4HJ3 - chains A and B; structure by X-ray diffraction, 2.64 A resolution.

Chain A (and B):
Name: LOV protein
Source organism: Rhodobacter sphaeroides
Notes: engineered mutation(s): A138Y; chain B of this document is another copy of the same molecule, construct and numbering; everything in this record applies to it too
Chain sequence (176 residues; each row starts with the number of its first residue):
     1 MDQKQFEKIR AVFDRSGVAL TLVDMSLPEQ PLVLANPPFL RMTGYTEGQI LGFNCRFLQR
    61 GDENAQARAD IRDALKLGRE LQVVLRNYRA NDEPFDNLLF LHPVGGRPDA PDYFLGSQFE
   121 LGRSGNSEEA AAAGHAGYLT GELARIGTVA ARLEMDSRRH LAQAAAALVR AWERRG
Not modelled in the structure: 1 (chain B: fully traced)
Small-molecule neighbours: FMN (flavin mononucleotide): T21, V23, Q30, F39, N54, C55, R56, L58, Q59, R68, I71, R72, L75, L85, N87, N97, L99, L101, F114, L115, G116, Q118

Interface between chain A and chain B:
Contacting residue pairs - 52 pairs, chain A then chain B:
  R15(A) - E154(B)
  G17(A) - M155(B)
  G17(A) - R158(B)
  V18(A) - R158(B)
  N126(A) - Q163(B)
  N126(A) - R170(B)
  S127(A) - Q163(B)  hydrogen bond (backbone-side chain)
  A130(A) - A133(B)
  A130(A) - A162(B)
  A130(A) - Q163(B)
  A130(A) - A166(B)  hydrophobic
  A131(A) - R158(B)
  A131(A) - Q163(B)
  A133(A) - A130(B)
  A133(A) - A133(B)  hydrophobic
  A133(A) - G134(B)
  G134(A) - A133(B)
  G134(A) - G137(B)
  G134(A) - R158(B)
  G134(A) - A162(B)
  G137(A) - G134(B)
  G137(A) - G137(B)
  G137(A) - Y138(B)
  Y138(A) - G137(B)
  Y138(A) - Y138(B)
  Y138(A) - G141(B)
  Y138(A) - E154(B)  hydrogen bond
  Y138(A) - R158(B)
  G141(A) - Y138(B)
  R145(A) - G141(B)
  R145(A) - E142(B)  salt bridge
  R145(A) - R145(B)
  A151(A) - R15(B)
  E154(A) - R15(B)
  E154(A) - Y138(B)  hydrogen bond
  M155(A) - G17(B)
  R158(A) - G17(B)  hydrogen bond (side chain-backbone)
  R158(A) - V18(B)
  R158(A) - G134(B)
  R158(A) - H135(B)
  R158(A) - Y138(B)
  R159(A) - R123(B)
  R159(A) - S124(B)  hydrogen bond
  R159(A) - G125(B)
  R159(A) - N126(B)
  A162(A) - A130(B)
  A162(A) - G134(B)
  Q163(A) - S124(B)
  Q163(A) - N126(B)
  Q163(A) - S127(B)  hydrogen bond (side chain-backbone)
  Q163(A) - A131(B)
  A166(A) - A130(B)  hydrophobic
Other interface residues (no listed pair), chain A (28 interface residues in all): R41, S124, E129, H135, T140, E142, R170
Other interface residues (no listed pair), chain B (28 interface residues in all): E129, T140, R152

Overview:
Chain A and chain B each contribute 28 residues to their interface; the contacts include 6 hydrogen bonds and
1 salt bridge. Polar contacts include R145(A)-E142(B), S127(A)-Q163(B) and Y138(A)-E154(B). Ligands of chain
A: flavin mononucleotide.
Both chains are LOV protein (Rhodobacter sphaeroides). Entry 4HJ3 (Crystal Structure of Rhodobacter
Sphaeroides LOV protein) was determined by X-ray diffraction (same publication as 4HIA, 4HJ4, 4HJ6 and 4HNB).
